PDB entry 9PC6 | electron microscopy, 3.96 A resolution | chains B and I of the 6 polymer chains in the assembly

# Chain B
Name: 6-deoxyerythronolide-B synthase, RifR
Organism: Amycolatopsis mediterranei
Notes: EC 2.3.1.94
Reference sequence: chimeric construct of O54666, Q7BUF9: residues 32-1581 from O54666 (O54666_AMYMD) positions 631-2180 (UniProt number = residue number + 599); residues 1592-1849 from Q7BUF9 positions 2-259 (UniProt number = residue number - 1590)
Chain sequence (1869 residues; each row starts with the number of its first residue):
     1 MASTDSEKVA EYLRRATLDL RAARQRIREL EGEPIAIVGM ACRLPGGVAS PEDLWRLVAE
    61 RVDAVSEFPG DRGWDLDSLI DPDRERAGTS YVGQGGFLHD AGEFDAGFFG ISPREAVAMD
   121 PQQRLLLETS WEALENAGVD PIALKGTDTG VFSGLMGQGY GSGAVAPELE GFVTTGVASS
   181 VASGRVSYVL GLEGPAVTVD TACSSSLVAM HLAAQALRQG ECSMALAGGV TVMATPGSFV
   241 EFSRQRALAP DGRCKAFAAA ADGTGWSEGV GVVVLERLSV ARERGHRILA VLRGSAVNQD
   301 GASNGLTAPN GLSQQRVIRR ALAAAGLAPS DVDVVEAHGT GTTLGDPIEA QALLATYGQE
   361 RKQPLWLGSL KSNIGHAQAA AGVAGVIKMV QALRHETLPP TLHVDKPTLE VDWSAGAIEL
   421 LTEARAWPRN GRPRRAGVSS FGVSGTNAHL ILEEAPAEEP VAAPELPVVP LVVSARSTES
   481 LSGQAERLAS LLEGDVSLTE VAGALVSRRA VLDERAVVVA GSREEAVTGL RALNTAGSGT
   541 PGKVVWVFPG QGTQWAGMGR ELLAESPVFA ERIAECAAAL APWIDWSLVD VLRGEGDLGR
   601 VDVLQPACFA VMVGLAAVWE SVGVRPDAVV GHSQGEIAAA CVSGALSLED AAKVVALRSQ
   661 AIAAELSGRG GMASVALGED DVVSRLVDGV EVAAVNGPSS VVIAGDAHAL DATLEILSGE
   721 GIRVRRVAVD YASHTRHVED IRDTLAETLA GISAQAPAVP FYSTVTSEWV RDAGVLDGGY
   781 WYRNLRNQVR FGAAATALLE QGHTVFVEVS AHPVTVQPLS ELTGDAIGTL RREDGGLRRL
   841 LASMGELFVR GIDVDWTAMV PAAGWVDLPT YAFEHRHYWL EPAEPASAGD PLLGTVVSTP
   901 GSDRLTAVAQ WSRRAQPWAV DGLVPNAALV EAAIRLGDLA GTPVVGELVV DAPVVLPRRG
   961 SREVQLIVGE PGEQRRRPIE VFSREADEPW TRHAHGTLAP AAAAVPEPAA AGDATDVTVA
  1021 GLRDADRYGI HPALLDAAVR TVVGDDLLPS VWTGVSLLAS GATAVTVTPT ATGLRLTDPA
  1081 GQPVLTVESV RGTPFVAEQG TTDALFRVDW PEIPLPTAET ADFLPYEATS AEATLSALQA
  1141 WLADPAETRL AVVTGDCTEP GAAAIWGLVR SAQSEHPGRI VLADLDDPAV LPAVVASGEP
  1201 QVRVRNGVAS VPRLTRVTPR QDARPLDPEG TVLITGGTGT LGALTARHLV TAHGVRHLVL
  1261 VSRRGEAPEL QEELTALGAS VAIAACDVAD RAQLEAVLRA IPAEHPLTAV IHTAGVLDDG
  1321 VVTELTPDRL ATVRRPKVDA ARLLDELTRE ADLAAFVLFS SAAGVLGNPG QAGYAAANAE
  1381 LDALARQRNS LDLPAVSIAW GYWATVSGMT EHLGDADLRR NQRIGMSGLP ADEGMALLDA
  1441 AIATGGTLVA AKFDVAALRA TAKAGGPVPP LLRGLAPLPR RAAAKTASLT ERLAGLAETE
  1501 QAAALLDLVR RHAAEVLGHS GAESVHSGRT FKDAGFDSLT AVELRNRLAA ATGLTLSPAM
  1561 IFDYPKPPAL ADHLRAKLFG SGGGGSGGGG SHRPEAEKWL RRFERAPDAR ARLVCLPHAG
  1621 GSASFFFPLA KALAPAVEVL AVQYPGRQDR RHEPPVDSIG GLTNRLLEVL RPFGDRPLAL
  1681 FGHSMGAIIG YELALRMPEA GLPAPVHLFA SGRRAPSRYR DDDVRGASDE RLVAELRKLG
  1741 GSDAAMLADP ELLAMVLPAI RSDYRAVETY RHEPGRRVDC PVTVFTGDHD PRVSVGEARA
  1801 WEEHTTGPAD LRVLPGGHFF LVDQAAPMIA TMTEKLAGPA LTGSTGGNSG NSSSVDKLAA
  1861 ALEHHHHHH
Unresolved in the structure: 985-987, 1577-1869
Modified / non-standard residues: Ser1538 (4'-phosphopanthetheine-serine; 4HH)
Differences from the reference sequence: expression tag (1-31, 1850-1869); linker (1582-1591)
What the authors report for this chain:
  - catalytic residues: Cys203

# Chain I
Name: Antibody Fragment 1B2 Light Chain
Organism: Homo sapiens
Notes: antibody fragment or engineered binder
Chain sequence (236 residues; each row starts with the number of its first residue):
     1 LFAIPLVVPF YSHSALDVVM TQSPLSLPVT PGEPASISCR SSQSLLHSNG YNYLDWYLQK
    61 PGQSPQLLIY LGSNRASGVP DRFSGSGSGT DFTLKISRVE AEDVGVYYCM QSLQTPRLTF
   121 GPGTKVDIKR TVAAPSVFIF PPSDEQLKSG TASVVCLLNN FYPRGAKVQW KVDNALQSGN
   181 SQESVTEQDS KDSTYSLSST LTLSKADYEK HKVYACEVTH QGLSSPVTKS FNRGEC
Unresolved in the structure: 1-16, 173-176, 213-214, 232-236
Cystine bridges: Cys39-Cys109, Cys156-Cys216

# How chain B and chain I interact
Contacting residue pairs - 9 pairs, chain B then chain I:
  Ala10(B) - Tyr51(I)
  Arg14(B) - Asn49(I)  hydrogen bond (side chain-backbone)
  Arg14(B) - Tyr51(I)  hydrogen bond
  Arg24(B) - Arg75(I)  hydrogen bond (side chain-backbone)
  Arg24(B) - Ala76(I)  hydrogen bond (side chain-backbone)
  Arg24(B) - Ser77(I)
  Gly326(B) - Arg98(I)  hydrogen bond (backbone-side chain)
  Leu327(B) - Arg98(I)  hydrogen bond (backbone-side chain)
  Ala328(B) - Arg98(I)

# Overview
The chain B/chain I interface involves 6 residues from each chain, with 6 hydrogen bonds. Polar pairs include
Arg14(B)-Asn49(I), Arg14(B)-Tyr51(I) and Arg24(B)-Arg75(I). From the paper: the catalytic residue Cys203(B).
Chain B is 6-deoxyerythronolide-B synthase, RifR (Amycolatopsis mediterranei) and chain I is Antibody Fragment
1B2 Light Chain (Homo sapiens); the structure, Antibody (1B2) Bound Crosslinked Rifamycin Synthetase Module 1
with a C-terminal Type II Thioesterase, was determined by electron microscopy, deposited together with 9PAT
and 9PAV.
